PDB entry 3EWF | X-ray diffraction, 2.50 A resolution | chains A and C of the 8 polymer chains in the assembly

== Chain A (and C) ==
Molecule: Histone deacetylase 8
From: Homo sapiens
Notes: EC 3.5.1.98; chain C of this document is another copy of the same molecule, construct and numbering; everything in this record applies to it too
Reference sequence: Q9BY41 (HDAC8_HUMAN); residues 1-377 here = UniProt positions 1-377
Amino-acid sequence (388 residues; numbered 1 to 388; the number before each row is that of its first residue):
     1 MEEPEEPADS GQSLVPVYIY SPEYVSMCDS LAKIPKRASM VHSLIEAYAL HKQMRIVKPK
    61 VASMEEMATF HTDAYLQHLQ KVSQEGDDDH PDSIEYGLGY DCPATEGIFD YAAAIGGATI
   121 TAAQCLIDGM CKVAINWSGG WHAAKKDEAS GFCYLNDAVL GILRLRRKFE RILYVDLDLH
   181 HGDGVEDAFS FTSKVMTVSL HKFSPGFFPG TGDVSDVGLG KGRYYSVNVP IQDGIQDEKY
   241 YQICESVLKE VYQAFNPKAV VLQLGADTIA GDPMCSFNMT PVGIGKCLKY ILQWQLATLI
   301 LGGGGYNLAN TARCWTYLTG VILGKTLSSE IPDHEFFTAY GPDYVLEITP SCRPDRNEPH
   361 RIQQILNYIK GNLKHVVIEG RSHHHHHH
Unresolved in the structure: 1-13, 378-388
Sequence notes: engineered mutation A143 (His in Q9BY41); expression tag (378-388)
Curated features (UniProtKB/Swiss-Prot):
  - binding site (substrate): D101, G151, Y306
  - binding site (a divalent metal cation): D178, H180, D267
  - modified residue: S39 (Phosphoserine)
  - natural variant: H180 (H180R: In CDLS5), T311 (T311M: In CDLS5), G320 (G320R: In CDLS5), H334 (H334R: In CDLS5)
  - mutagenesis: S39 (S39A: Enhances the deacetylase activity; S39E: Decreases the deacetylase activity), D101 (D101A: Complete loss of catalytical activity. Complete loss of catalytical activity; when associated with F-306; D101E: Partial loss of catalytical activity ...), Y306 (Y306F: Loss of catalytic activity. Complete loss of catalytic activity; when associated with A-101)
Metal / ion sites: K+ site 1: D176, D178, H180, S199, L200; Zn2+ site 1: D178, H180, D267 (shared with 1 residue of chain I); K+ site 2: F189, T192, V195, Y225; Zn2+ site 2: H375 (shared with 1 residue of chain D)
Ligand contacts:
  - 7-amino-4-methyl-chromen-2-one (MCM), molecule 1: A32, K33, F152, P273, M274, Y306
  - 7-amino-4-methyl-chromen-2-one (MCM), molecule 2: K33, Y100, D101, F152
Reported in the primary citation:
  - mutagenesis - D101L, H143A: abolished catalytic activity
  - Zn2+ coordination: D178, H180, D267, H375
  - binding site for Peptidic substrate: D101, Y306
  - catalytic residues: Y306
  - mutagenesis - D101E (7-fold), D101N: decreased catalytic activity

== How chain A and chain C interact ==
Pairs across the interface - 5 pairs, chain A then chain C:
  E95(A) with T72(C)
  D147(A) with D147(C)
  T211(A) with L219(C)
  S215(A) with S215(C)
  L219(A) with T211(C)
Interface residues without a listed pair, chain A (10 interface residues in all): F203, P205, G210, D213, R223
Interface residues without a listed pair, chain C (8 interface residues in all): F203, P205, R223

== In short ==
Chain A and chain C form an interface of 10 and 8 residues respectively. Chain A binds
7-amino-4-methyl-chromen-2-one. From the paper: the catalytic residue Y306(A); D101L and H143A of chain A
abolish catalytic activity; 4 substitutions were tested in all.
Both chains are Histone deacetylase 8 (Homo sapiens). Entry 3EWF (Crystal Structure Analysis of human HDAC8
H143A variant complexed with substrate) was determined by X-ray diffraction.
